Entry 9ESA (X-ray diffraction, 2.80 A resolution); this record covers chains AAA and CCC.

[Chain AAA]
Molecule: Aurora kinase C
Organism: Homo sapiens
Notes: EC 2.7.11.1
UniProt: Q9UQB9 (AURKC_HUMAN); residue numbers follow UniProt; this construct covers 13-309
Amino-acid sequence (303 residues; row label = number of the first residue in the row):
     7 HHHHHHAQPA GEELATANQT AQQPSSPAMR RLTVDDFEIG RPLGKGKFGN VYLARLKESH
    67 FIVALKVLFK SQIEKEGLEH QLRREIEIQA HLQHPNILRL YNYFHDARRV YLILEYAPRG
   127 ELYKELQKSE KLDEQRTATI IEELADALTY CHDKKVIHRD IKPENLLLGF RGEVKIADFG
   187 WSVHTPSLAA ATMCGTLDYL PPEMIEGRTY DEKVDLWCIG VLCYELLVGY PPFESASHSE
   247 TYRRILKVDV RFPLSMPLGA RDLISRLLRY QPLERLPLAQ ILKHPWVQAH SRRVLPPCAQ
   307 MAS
Not modelled in the structure: 7-31, 307-309
Differences from the reference sequence: expression tag (7-12); engineered mutation A195 (Arg in Q9UQB9), A196 (Arg in Q9UQB9), A197 (Lys in Q9UQB9)
Reported in the primary citation:
  - mutagenesis - S193D/T198D/T202D: increased expression
  - post-translational modification sites: S193, T198, T202 (citing earlier work)
  - conformationally variable residues (loop rearrangement): A195 to A197

[Chain CCC]
Molecule: Inner centromere protein
Organism: Homo sapiens
UniProt: Q9NQS7 (INCE_HUMAN); residues 834-891 here = UniProt positions 834-891
Amino-acid sequence (58 residues; each row starts with the number of its first residue):
   834 DEAHPRKPIP TWARGTPLSQ AIIHQYYHPP NLLELFGTIL PLDLEDIFKK SKPRYHKR
Not modelled in the structure: 834-840, 884-891

[Chain AAA / chain CCC interface]
Contacting residue pairs (64):
  S32(AAA) - E867(CCC)
  R36(AAA) - E867(CCC)  hydrogen bond (side chain-backbone)
  R36(AAA) - G870(CCC)
  L38(AAA) - F869(CCC)  hydrophobic
  E44(AAA) - W845(CCC)
  I45(AAA) - P843(CCC)
  G46(AAA) - I842(CCC)
  G46(AAA) - P843(CCC)
  G46(AAA) - W845(CCC)
  G46(AAA) - A846(CCC)
  R47(AAA) - I842(CCC)
  R47(AAA) - A846(CCC)  hydrogen bond (side chain-backbone)
  R47(AAA) - L851(CCC)
  L59(AAA) - A846(CCC)  hydrophobic
  A60(AAA) - W845(CCC)
  R61(AAA) - W845(CCC)
  L62(AAA) - F869(CCC)  hydrophobic
  S65(AAA) - L868(CCC)
  F67(AAA) - Q858(CCC)
  F67(AAA) - P863(CCC)
  F67(AAA) - L865(CCC)  hydrophobic
  F67(AAA) - L868(CCC)  hydrophobic
  F67(AAA) - F869(CCC)  hydrophobic
  I68(AAA) - A854(CCC)  hydrophobic
  I68(AAA) - Q858(CCC)  hydrogen bond (backbone-side chain)
  V69(AAA) - F869(CCC)  hydrophobic
  K76(AAA) - I880(CCC)  hydrogen bond (side chain-backbone)
  I79(AAA) - F881(CCC)  hydrophobic
  E80(AAA) - F881(CCC)
  E80(AAA) - K882(CCC)  hydrogen bond (side chain-backbone)
  E85(AAA) - L877(CCC)
  E85(AAA) - F881(CCC)
  H86(AAA) - L877(CCC)
  R89(AAA) - L875(CCC)
  I92(AAA) - I872(CCC)  hydrophobic
  Q95(AAA) - I872(CCC)
  A96(AAA) - I872(CCC)
  R105(AAA) - L865(CCC)
  L106(AAA) - I872(CCC)
  Y107(AAA) - L865(CCC)  hydrophobic
  Y107(AAA) - F869(CCC)  hydrophobic
  Y107(AAA) - I872(CCC)
  N108(AAA) - F869(CCC)  hydrogen bond (side chain-backbone)
  N108(AAA) - G870(CCC)
  N108(AAA) - T871(CCC)
  N108(AAA) - I872(CCC)
  Y109(AAA) - L873(CCC)  hydrogen bond (side chain-backbone)
  Y109(AAA) - P874(CCC)  hydrogen bond (side chain-backbone)
  Y109(AAA) - L875(CCC)  hydrogen bond (side chain-backbone)
  H111(AAA) - D879(CCC)  salt bridge
  H111(AAA) - I880(CCC)
  I119(AAA) - F869(CCC)  hydrophobic
  Y122(AAA) - I855(CCC)  hydrophobic
  P124(AAA) - I855(CCC)  hydrophobic
  F176(AAA) - I855(CCC)  hydrophobic
  F176(AAA) - I856(CCC)  hydrophobic
  F176(AAA) - Y859(CCC)  hydrophobic
  F176(AAA) - Y860(CCC)
  R177(AAA) - Y859(CCC)  hydrogen bond
  E179(AAA) - Y859(CCC)  hydrogen bond
  P302(AAA) - Y859(CCC)
  P303(AAA) - Y859(CCC)
  P303(AAA) - P862(CCC)
  A305(AAA) - P862(CCC)
Interface residues without a listed pair, chain AAA (43 interface residues in all): H66, L88, V116, C304
Interface residues without a listed pair, chain CCC (31 interface residues in all): R847, N864, L866

[Summary]
The interface between chain AAA and chain CCC involves 43 residues on one side and 31 on the other, with 11
hydrogen bonds and 1 salt bridge. Polar contacts include H111(AAA)-D879(CCC), R36(AAA)-E867(CCC) and
R47(AAA)-A846(CCC). The paper reports that S193D/T198D/T202D of chain AAA increase expression; modification
sites S193(AAA), T198(AAA) and T202(AAA).
Chain AAA is Aurora kinase C and chain CCC is Inner centromere protein, both from Homo sapiens; the structure,
Aurora-C with SER mutation in complex with INCENP peptide, was determined by X-ray diffraction.
